PDB entry 7TKN | electron microscopy, 7.10 A resolution (low resolution: residue-level contacts below are approximate; hydrogen-bond / salt-bridge calls are withheld) | chains C and F of the 27 polymer chains in the assembly

== Chain C ==
Name: ATP synthase subunit alpha
Source organism: Saccharomyces cerevisiae
UniProtKB: P07251 (ATPA_YEAST); residues 1-510 here correspond to UniProt positions 36-545 (UniProt number = residue number + 35)
Amino-acid sequence (510 residues; row label = number of the first residue in the row):
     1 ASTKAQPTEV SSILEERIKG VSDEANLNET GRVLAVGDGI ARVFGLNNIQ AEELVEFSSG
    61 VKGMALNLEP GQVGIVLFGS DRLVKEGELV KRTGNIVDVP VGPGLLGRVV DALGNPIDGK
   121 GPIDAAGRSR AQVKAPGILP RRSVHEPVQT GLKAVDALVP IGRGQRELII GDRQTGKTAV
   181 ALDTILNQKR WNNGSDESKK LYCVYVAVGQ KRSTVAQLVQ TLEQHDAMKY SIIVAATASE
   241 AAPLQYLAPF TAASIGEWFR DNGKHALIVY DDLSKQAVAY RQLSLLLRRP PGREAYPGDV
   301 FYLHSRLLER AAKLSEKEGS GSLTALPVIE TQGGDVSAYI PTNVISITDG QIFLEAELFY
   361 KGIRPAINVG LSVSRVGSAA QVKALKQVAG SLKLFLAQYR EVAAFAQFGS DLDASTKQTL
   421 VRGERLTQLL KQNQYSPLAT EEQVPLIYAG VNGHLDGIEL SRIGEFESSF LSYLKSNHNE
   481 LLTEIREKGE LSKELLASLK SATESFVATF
Disordered / not traced: 1-11, 408-409, 510
Curated features (UniProtKB/Swiss-Prot):
  - binding site (ATP): Gly171 to Thr178
  - site: Ser372 (Required for activity)
  - modified residue (Phosphoserine): Ser22, Ser143

== Chain F ==
Name: ATP synthase subunit beta
Source organism: Saccharomyces cerevisiae
Notes: EC 7.1.2.2
UniProtKB: P00830 (ATPB_YEAST); residues 1-478 here correspond to UniProt positions 34-511 (UniProt number = residue number + 33)
Amino-acid sequence (478 residues; numbered 1 to 478; the number before each row is that of its first residue):
     1 ASAAQSTPIT GKVTAVIGAI VDVHFEQSEL PAILNALEIK TPQGKLVLEV AQHLGENTVR
    61 TIAMDGTEGL VRGEKVLDTG GPISVPVGRE TLGRIINVIG EPIDERGPIK SKLRKPIHAD
   121 PPSFAEQSTS AEILETGIKV VDLLAPYARG GKIGLFGGAG VGKTVFIQEL INNIAKAHGG
   181 FSVFTGVGER TREGNDLYRE MKETGVINLE GESKVALVFG QMNEPPGARA RVALTGLTIA
   241 EYFRDEEGQD VLLFIDNIFR FTQAGSEVSA LLGRIPSAVG YQPTLATDMG LLQERITTTK
   301 KGSVTSVQAV YVPADDLTDP APATTFAHLD ATTVLSRGIS ELGIYPAVDP LDSKSRLLDA
   361 AVVGQEHYDV ASKVQETLQT YKSLQDIIAI LGMDELSEQD KLTVERARKI QRFLSQPFAV
   421 AEVFTGIPGK LVRLKDTVAS FKAVLEGKYD NIPEHAFYMV GGIEDVVAKA EKLAAEAN
Disordered / not traced: 1-5, 476-478
Curated features (UniProtKB/Swiss-Prot):
  - binding site (ATP): Gly157 to Thr164
  - modified residue: Thr79 (Phosphothreonine), Thr204 (Phosphothreonine), Ser340 (Phosphoserine)

== Interface between chain C and chain F ==
Pairs across the interface (7):
  Leu34(C) - Gly55(F)
  Val36(C) - Gln52(F)
  Val36(C) - His53(F)
  Gly37(C) - Gln52(F)
  Asp81(C) - Ile33(F)
  Arg82(C) - Ile33(F)
  Ala238(C) - Thr287(F)
Other interface residues (no listed pair), chain C (11 interface residues in all): Asp38, Val84, Ile117, Ser239, Gln282
Other interface residues (no listed pair), chain F (11 interface residues in all): Ala51, Ala125, Pro283, Ala286, Gly290, Leu291

== Overview ==
The chain C/chain F interface involves 11 residues from each chain. From UniProt: 8 ATP-binding residues on
chain C; 8 ATP-binding residues on chain F.
Chain C is ATP synthase subunit alpha and chain F is ATP synthase subunit beta, both from Saccharomyces
cerevisiae; the structure, Yeast ATP synthase State 3binding(c) with 10 mM ATP backbone model, was determined
by electron microscopy (same publication as 7TJS, 7TJT, 7TJU, 7TJV, 7TJW, 7TJX and 30 further entries).
